Entry 5T0V (electron microscopy, 17.50 A resolution (very low resolution: no residue pairs are listed; an interface is given only as per-side residue counts)); this record covers chains A and M of the 48 polymer chains in the assembly.

# Chain A (and M)
Name: Frataxin homolog, mitochondrial
Organism: Saccharomyces cerevisiae
Notes: EC 1.16.3.1; chain M of this document is another copy of the same molecule, construct and numbering; everything in this record applies to it too
UniProtKB: Q07540 (FRDA_YEAST); residue numbers follow UniProt; this construct covers 52-172
Chain sequence (121 residues; numbered 52 to 172; the number before each row is that of its first residue):
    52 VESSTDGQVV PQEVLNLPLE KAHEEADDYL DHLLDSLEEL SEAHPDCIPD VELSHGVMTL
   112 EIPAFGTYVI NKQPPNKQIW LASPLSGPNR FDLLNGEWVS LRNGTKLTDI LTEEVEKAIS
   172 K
Construct notes: conflict Ala73 (Tyr in Q07540)
UniProt features mapped onto this chain:
  - mutagenesis: Asp79 (D79A: Nearly abolishes ferroxidase activity, slows down oligomerization, impairs resistance to iron-catalyzed oxidative stress, no effect on Fe(2+) delivery and cell growth; when associated with A-82), Asp82 (D82A: Nearly abolishes ferroxidase activity, slows down oligomerization, impairs resistance to iron-catalyzed oxidative stress, no effect on Fe(2+) delivery and cell growth; when associated with A-79), Glu93 (E93A: Impairs oligomerization and iron mineralization; E93A: Impairs resistance to iron-catalyzed oxidative stress, no effect on Fe(2+) delivery and cell growth; when associated with A-97 and A-103), Asp97 (D97A: Impairs resistance to iron-catalyzed oxidative stress, no effect on Fe(2+) delivery and cell growth; when associated with A-93 and A-103), Glu103 (E103A: Impairs resistance to iron-catalyzed oxidative stress, no effect on Fe(2+) delivery and cell growth; when associated with A-93 and A-97), Asn122 to Gln124 (Impairs cell growth, lowers activity of mitochondrial iron-sulfur cluster-containing enzymes, no effect on iron binding and oligomerization), Gln129 (Q129A: Impairs cell growth and lowers aconitase activity), Ile130 (I130A: Impairs cell growth and lowers aconitase activity), Trp131 (W131A: Impairs cell growth, lowers aconitase activity and strongly decreases interaction with ISU1; W131F: Lowers aconitase activity and no effexct on interaction with ISU1), Arg141 (R141A: Impairs cell growth and lowers aconitase activity)
From the paper describing this entry:
  - self-association interface (contacts with another copy of this molecule); pairs are residue here / residue on that copy: Asn127-Gln129, Leu104, Gly117, Leu136, Asn140, Arg141, Leu152, Arg153, Asn154
  - disease-associated variants - I130F, W131R, R141C: decreased stability (proposed by the authors, not directly observed)
  - contacts within the chain: Lys123-Pro125 (backbone contact), Ile130-Phe142 (hydrophobic contact), Trp131-Pro139 (hydrophobic contact)

# Interface between chain A and chain M
At this resolution (18 A) residue pairs are not listed: 29 residues of chain A and 22 of chain M lie at the interface.

# Summary
29 residues of chain A and 22 residues of chain M are in contact. UniProt lists 12 mutagenesis sites on chain
A. The paper reports that I130F, W131R and R141C of chain A reduce stability; a self-association interface
involving Leu104(A), Gly117(A) and Asn127(A) among others.
Both chains are Frataxin homolog, mitochondrial (Saccharomyces cerevisiae). Entry 5T0V (Architecture of the
Yeast Mitochondrial Iron-Sulfur Cluster Assembly Machinery: the Sub-Complex Formed by the Iron Donor ...) was
determined by electron microscopy.
